7OGM - chains N and P of the 10 polymer chains in the assembly; structure by electron microscopy, 3.70 A resolution.

== Chain N ==
Name: Polyribonucleotide nucleotidyltransferase
Source organism: Escherichia coli (strain K12)
Notes: EC 2.7.7.8
Reference sequence: P05055 (PNP_ECOLI); residue numbers follow UniProt; this construct covers 1-711
Sequence (711 residues; numbered 1 to 711; the number before each row is that of its first residue):
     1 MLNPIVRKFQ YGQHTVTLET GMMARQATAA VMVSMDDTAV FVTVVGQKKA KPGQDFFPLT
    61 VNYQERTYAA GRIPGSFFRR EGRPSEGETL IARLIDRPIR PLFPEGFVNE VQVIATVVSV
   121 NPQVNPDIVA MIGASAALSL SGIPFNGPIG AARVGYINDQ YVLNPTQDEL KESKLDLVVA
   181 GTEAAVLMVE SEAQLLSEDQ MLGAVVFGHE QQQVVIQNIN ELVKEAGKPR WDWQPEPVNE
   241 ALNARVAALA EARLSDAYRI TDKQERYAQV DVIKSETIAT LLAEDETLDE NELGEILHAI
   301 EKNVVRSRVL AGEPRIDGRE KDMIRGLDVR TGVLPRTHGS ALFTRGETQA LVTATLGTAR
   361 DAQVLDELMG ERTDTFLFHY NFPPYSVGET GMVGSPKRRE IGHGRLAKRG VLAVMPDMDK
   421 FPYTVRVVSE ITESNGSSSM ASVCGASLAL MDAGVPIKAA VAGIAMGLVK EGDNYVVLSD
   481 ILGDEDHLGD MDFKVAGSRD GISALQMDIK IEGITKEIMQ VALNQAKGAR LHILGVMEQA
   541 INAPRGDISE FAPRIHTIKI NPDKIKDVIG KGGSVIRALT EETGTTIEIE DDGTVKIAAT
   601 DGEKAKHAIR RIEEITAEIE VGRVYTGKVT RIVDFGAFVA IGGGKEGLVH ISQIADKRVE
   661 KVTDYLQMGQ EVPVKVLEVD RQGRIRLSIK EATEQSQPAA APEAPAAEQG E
Disordered / not traced: 690-711
Curated features (UniProtKB/Swiss-Prot):
  - region: Phe-77 to Arg-80 (FFRR loop), Leu-327 to Thr-331 (Interaction with RNase E)
  - binding site (Mg(2+)): Asp-486, Asp-492
Reported in the primary citation:
  - binding site for 3'ETS(LeuZ) (chain P): Lys-566, Lys-571, Lys-657, Arg-681, Gln-682, Arg-684, Arg-686
  - mutagenesis - K566A/K571A, K657A/R658A, R681A/Q682A/R684A/R686A: decreased stability

== Chain P ==
Molecule: 3'ETS(LeuZ)
Sequence (49 nucleotides; row label = number of the first residue in the row; note: 1 number in that range is skipped by the numbering (no residue carries it; nothing is unmodelled there)):
     1 AGAUAAGAAU AAAAUCAAUU UAAAAAAAAA AAAAAAAAAA
    42 UUUUUUUUU

== Chain N / chain P interface ==
Pairs across the interface - 8 pairs, chain N then chain P:
  Lys-571(N) / A24(P)  phosphate contact
  Lys-571(N) / A25(P)  salt bridge to the phosphate
  His-650(N) / A29(P)  phosphate contact
  Ser-652(N) / A29(P)  sugar contact
  Ser-652(N) / A30(P)  hydrogen bond to the sugar
  Gln-682(N) / A27(P)  base contact
  Gln-682(N) / A28(P)  hydrogen bond to the phosphate
  Gly-683(N) / A28(P)  phosphate contact

== Summary ==
5 residues of chain N and 6 residues of chain P are in contact, with 2 hydrogen bonds and 1 salt bridge. Polar
contacts include Ser-652(N)/A30(P), Gln-682(N)/A28(P) and Lys-571(N)/A25(P). From the paper: a binding site
for 3'ETS(LeuZ) (chain P) at Lys-566(N), Lys-571(N) and Lys-657(N) among others; K566A/K571A, K657A/R658A and
R681A/Q682A/R684A/R686A of chain N reduce stability.
Here chain N is Polyribonucleotide nucleotidyltransferase (Escherichia coli (strain K12)) and chain P is
3'ETS(LeuZ). Entry 7OGM (A cooperative PNPase-Hfq-RNA carrier complex facilitates bacterial riboregulation.
PNPase-3'ETS(leuZ)-Hfq) was determined by electron microscopy together with 7OGK and 7OGL from the same study.
